Entry 5UGP (X-ray diffraction, 1.96 A resolution); this record covers chains A and T of the 4 polymer chains in the assembly.

Chain A:
Molecule: DNA polymerase beta
Source organism: Homo sapiens
Notes: EC 2.7.7.7, 4.2.99.-
UniProtKB: P06746 (DPOLB_HUMAN); residue numbers follow UniProt; this construct covers 1-335
Sequence (335 residues; row label = number of the first residue in the row):
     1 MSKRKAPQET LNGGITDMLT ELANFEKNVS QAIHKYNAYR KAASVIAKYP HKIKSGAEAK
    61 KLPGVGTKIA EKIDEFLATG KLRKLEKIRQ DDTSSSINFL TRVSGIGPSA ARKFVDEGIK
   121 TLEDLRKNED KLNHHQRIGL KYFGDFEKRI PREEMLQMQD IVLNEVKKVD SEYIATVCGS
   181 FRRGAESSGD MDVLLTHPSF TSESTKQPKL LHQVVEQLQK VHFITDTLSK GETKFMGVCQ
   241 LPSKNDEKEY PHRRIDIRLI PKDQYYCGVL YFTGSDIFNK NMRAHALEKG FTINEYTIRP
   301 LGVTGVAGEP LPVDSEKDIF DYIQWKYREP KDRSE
Disordered / not traced: 1-9, 303-305
Ion coordination: Mg2+ site 1: Asp190, Asp192, Asp256 (together with 8CP) (shared with 1 residue of chain P); Mg2+ site 2: Asp190, Asp192 (together with 8CP)
Ligand contacts: 8CP (2'-deoxy-5'-O-[(R)-hydroxy{[(R)-hydroxy(phosphonoamino)phosphoryl]oxy}phosphoryl]cytidine): Arg149, Gly179, Ser180, Arg183, Ser188, Gly189, Asp190, Asp192, Tyr271, Phe272, Thr273, Gly274, Ser275, Asp276, Asn279
Reported in the primary citation:
  - binding site for 8CP: Arg183

Chain T:
Molecule: 16-nt DNA strand
Sequence (16 nucleotides; numbered 1 to 16; the number before each row is that of its first residue):
     1 CCGACGGCGC ATCAGC

Interface between chain A and chain T:
Pairs across the interface - 28 pairs, chain A then chain T:
  His34(A) - DC5(T)  stacking on the base
  Asn133(A) - DT12(T)  phosphate contact
  Ser229(A) - DC10(T)  phosphate contact
  Ser229(A) - DA11(T)  phosphate contact
  Lys230(A) - DC10(T)  hydrogen bond to the phosphate
  Lys230(A) - DA11(T)  hydrogen bond to the phosphate
  Gly231(A) - DC10(T)  hydrogen bond to the phosphate
  Glu232(A) - DC10(T)  hydrogen bond to the phosphate
  Thr233(A) - DG9(T)  hydrogen bond to the phosphate
  Thr233(A) - DC10(T)  hydrogen bond to the phosphate
  Lys234(A) - DG9(T)  phosphate contact
  Lys234(A) - DC10(T)  hydrogen bond to the phosphate
  Arg258(A) - DG9(T)  sugar contact
  Tyr271(A) - DG7(T)  base contact
  Asn279(A) - DG6(T)  base contact
  Lys280(A) - DG6(T)  salt bridge to the phosphate
  Arg283(A) - DG6(T)  hydrogen bond to the base
  Arg283(A) - DG7(T)  hydrogen bond to the sugar
  Ala284(A) - DG6(T)  sugar contact
  Leu287(A) - DG6(T)  phosphate contact
  Leu287(A) - DG7(T)  phosphate contact
  Thr292(A) - DG7(T)  hydrogen bond to the phosphate
  Ile293(A) - DG7(T)  sugar contact
  Asn294(A) - DG7(T)  phosphate contact
  Asn294(A) - DC8(T)  hydrogen bond to the phosphate
  Glu295(A) - DC8(T)  sugar contact
  Tyr296(A) - DG9(T)  hydrogen bond to the phosphate
  Arg299(A) - DC8(T)  salt bridge to the phosphate
Interface residues without a listed pair, chain A (22 interface residues in all): His134

In short:
The interface between chain A and chain T involves 22 residues on one side and 8 on the other, with 12
hydrogen bonds, 2 salt bridges and 1 aromatic stacking contact. Among the polar pairs are Arg283(A)-DG6(T),
Arg283(A)-DG7(T) and Lys230(A)-DC10(T). Ligands of chain A: compound 8CP. The paper reports a binding site for
8CP at Arg183(A).
Here chain A is DNA polymerase beta (Homo sapiens) and chain T is a 16-nt DNA strand. Entry 5UGP (DNA
polymerase beta complex with a 1nt gap and dCMPPNP) was determined by X-ray diffraction (same publication as
5UGN and 5UGO).
